PDB entry 5R0G | X-ray diffraction, 1.73 A resolution | chains A and B

Chain A:
Name: Pre-mRNA-splicing factor 8
Source organism: Saccharomyces cerevisiae (strain ATCC 204508 / S288c)
Notes: fragment: yPrp8 RNaseH
UniProt: P33334 (PRP8_YEAST); residues 1836-2090 here = UniProt positions 1836-2090
Sequence (258 residues; each row starts with the number of its first residue):
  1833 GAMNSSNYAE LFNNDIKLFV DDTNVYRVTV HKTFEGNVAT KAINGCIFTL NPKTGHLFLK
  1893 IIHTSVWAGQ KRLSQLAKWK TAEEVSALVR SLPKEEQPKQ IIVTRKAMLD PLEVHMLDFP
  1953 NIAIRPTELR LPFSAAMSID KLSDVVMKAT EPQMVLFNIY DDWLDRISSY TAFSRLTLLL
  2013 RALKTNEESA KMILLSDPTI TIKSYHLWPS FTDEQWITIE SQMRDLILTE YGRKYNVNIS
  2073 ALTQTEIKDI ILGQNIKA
Not modelled in the structure: 2070-2090
Sequence notes: expression tag (1833-1835)
Residues lining bound ligands: SYJ (2-fluoranyl-N-(furan-2-ylmethyl)benzenesulfonamide): Ser1970, Ile1971, Asp1972, Lys1973, Lys2023, Leu2026, Leu2027, Ile2034, His2038, Leu2039, Pro2041
Curated features (UniProtKB/Swiss-Prot):
  - mutagenesis: Asp1853 (D1853A: Alters protein folding. Severely impaired growth. Strongly reduced growth at 35 degrees Celsius; when associated with A-1854; D1853N: Reduced growth at 30 degrees Celsius ...), Asp1854 (D1854A: Reduced growth at 30 degrees Celsius. Strongly reduced growth at 16 degrees Celsius. Strongly reduced growth at 35 degrees Celsius; when associated with A-1853 ...), Thr1855 (T1855A: Reduced growth at 30 degrees Celsius. Strongly reduced growth at 16 degrees Celsius), Thr1936 (T1936A: Reduced growth at 30 degrees Celsius. Strongly reduced growth at 16 degrees Celsius), Arg1937 (R1937K: Severely impaired growth. Reduced growth at 30 degrees Celsius. Strongly reduced growth at 16 degrees Celsius)

Chain B:
Name: A1 cistron-splicing factor AAR2
Source organism: Saccharomyces cerevisiae (strain ATCC 204508 / S288c)
Notes: fragment: GAMA - Aar2(1-152) - SSSSS - Aar2(171-317); engineered mutation(s): L153_D170delinsSSSSS
UniProt: P32357 (AAR2_YEAST); aligned to UniProt positions 1-317 over residues 1-317
Sequence (308 residues; each row starts with the number of its first residue; note: 13 numbers in that range are skipped by the numbering (no residue carries them; nothing is unmodelled there); numbers below 1 keep their minus sign (Gly-3 is residue -3)):
    -3 GAMAMNTVPF TSAPIEVTIG IDQYSFNVKE NQPFHGIKDI PIGHVHVIHF QHADNSSMRY
    57 GYWFDCRMGN FYIQYDPKDG LYKMMEERDG AKFENIVHNF KERQMMVSYP KIDEDDTWYN
   117 LTEFVQMDKI RKIVRKDENQ FSYVDSSMTT VQENEL
   166 SSSSSDPAHS LNYTVINFKS REAIRPGHEM EDFLDKSYYL NTVMLQGIFK NSSNYFGELQ
   226 FAFLNAMFFG NYGSSLQWHA MIELICSSAT VPKHMLDKLD EILYYQIKTL PEQYSDILLN
   286 ERVWNICLYS SFQKNSLHNT EKIMENKYPE LL
Not modelled in the structure: -3 to 0, 166-169
Sequence notes: expression tag (-3 to 0); conflict Ser166 (Leu153 in P32357), Ser167 (Lys154 in P32357), Ser170 (Leu157 in P32357)
Curated features (UniProtKB/Swiss-Prot):
  - region: Leu261 to Ile282 (Leucine-zipper)
  - modified residue: Ser253 (Phosphoserine), Thr274 (Phosphothreonine)

Chain A / chain B interface:
Pairs across the interface (17; chain A residue first):
  Gln1907(A) - Met195(B)
  Gln1907(A) - Leu199(B)
  Leu1908(A) - Met195(B)  hydrophobic
  Trp1911(A) - Glu194(B)
  Trp1911(A) - Met195(B)  hydrophobic
  Trp1911(A) - Phe198(B)  hydrophobic
  Asp1942(A) - Lys184(B)  salt bridge
  Glu1945(A) - Lys184(B)  salt bridge
  Val1946(A) - Ile189(B)  hydrophobic
  Val1946(A) - Glu194(B)
  Val1946(A) - Phe198(B)  hydrophobic
  His1947(A) - Glu194(B)
  Leu1949(A) - Lys184(B)
  Leu1949(A) - Ser185(B)
  Leu1949(A) - Arg186(B)
  Leu1949(A) - Ile189(B)  hydrophobic
  Asp1950(A) - Arg186(B)  salt bridge

Summary:
Chain A and chain B form an interface of 9 and 8 residues respectively, with 3 salt bridges. Polar pairs
include Asp1942(A)-Lys184(B), Glu1945(A)-Lys184(B) and Asp1950(A)-Arg186(B). Bound to chain A: compound SYJ.
Curated annotation (UniProt) lists 5 mutagenesis sites on chain A.
Here chain A is Pre-mRNA-splicing factor 8 and chain B is A1 cistron-splicing factor AAR2, both from
Saccharomyces cerevisiae (strain ATCC 204508 / S288c). Entry 5R0G (PanDDA analysis group deposition --
Aar2/RNaseH in complex with fragment F2X-Entry D07, DMSO-free) was determined by X-ray diffraction, deposited
together with 5QY1, 5QY2, 5QY3, 5QY4, 5QY5, 5QY6 and 128 further entries.
